7W8G - chains C and G of the 12 polymer chains in the assembly; structure by electron microscopy, 2.52 A resolution.

# Chain C
Protein: DNA replication licensing factor MCM3
Organism: Saccharomyces cerevisiae S288C
Notes: EC 3.6.4.12
Reference sequence: P24279 (MCM3_YEAST); residues 1-971 here = UniProt positions 1-971
Sequence (971 residues; numbered 1 to 971; the number before each row is that of its first residue):
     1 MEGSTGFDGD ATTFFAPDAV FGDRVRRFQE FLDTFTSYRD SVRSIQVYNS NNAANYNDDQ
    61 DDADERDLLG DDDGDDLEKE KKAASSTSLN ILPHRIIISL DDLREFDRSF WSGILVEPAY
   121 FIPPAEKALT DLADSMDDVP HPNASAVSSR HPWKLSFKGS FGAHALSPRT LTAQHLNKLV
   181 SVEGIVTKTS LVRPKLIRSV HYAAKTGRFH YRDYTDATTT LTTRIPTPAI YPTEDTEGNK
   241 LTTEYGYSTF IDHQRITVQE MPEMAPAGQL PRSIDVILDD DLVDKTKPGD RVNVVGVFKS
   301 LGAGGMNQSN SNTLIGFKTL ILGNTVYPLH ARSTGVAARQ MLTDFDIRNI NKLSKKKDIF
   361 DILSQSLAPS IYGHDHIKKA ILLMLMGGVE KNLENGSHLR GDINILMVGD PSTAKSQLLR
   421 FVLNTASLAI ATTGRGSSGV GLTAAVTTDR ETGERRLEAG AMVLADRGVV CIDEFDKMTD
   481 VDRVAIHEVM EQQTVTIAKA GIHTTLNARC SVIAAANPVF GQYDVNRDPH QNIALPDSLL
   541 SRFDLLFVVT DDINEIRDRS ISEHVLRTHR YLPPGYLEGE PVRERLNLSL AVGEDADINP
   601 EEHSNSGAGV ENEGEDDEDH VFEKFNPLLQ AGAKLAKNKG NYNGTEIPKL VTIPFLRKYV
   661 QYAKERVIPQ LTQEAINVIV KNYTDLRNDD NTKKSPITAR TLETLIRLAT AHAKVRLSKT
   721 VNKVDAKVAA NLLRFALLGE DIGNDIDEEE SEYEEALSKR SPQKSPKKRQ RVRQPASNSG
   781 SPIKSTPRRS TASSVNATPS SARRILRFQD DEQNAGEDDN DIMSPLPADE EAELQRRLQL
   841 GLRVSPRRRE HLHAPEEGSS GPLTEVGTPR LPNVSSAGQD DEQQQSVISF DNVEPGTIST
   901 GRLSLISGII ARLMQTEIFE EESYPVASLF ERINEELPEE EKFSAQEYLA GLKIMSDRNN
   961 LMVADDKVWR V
Unresolved in the structure: 1-16, 60-88, 141-149, 312, 594-639, 739-971
Ion coordination: Mg2+: S416 (together with ADP)
Small-molecule neighbours:
  - ADP (adenosine-5'-diphosphate): S370, I371, Y372, H374, P411, S412, T413, A414, K415, S416, Q417, V565
  - ATP-gamma-S (AGS; phosphothiophosphoric acid-adenylate ester): L399, E491, Q492, S538, S541, R542, A699, R700, E703
UniProt features mapped onto this chain:
  - motif: S541 to D544 (Arginine finger)
  - binding site (ATP): G409 to S416
  - modified residue: S761 (Phosphoserine), S777 (Phosphoserine), S781 (Phosphoserine), T868 (Phosphothreonine)
  - mutagenesis: K415 (K415A: No effect on MCM2-7 complex helicase activity. Loss of MCM2-7 complex helicase activity; when associated with MCM5 A-422. Reduces MCM2-7 complex helicase activity ...)

# Chain G
Protein: DNA replication licensing factor MCM7
Organism: Saccharomyces cerevisiae S288C
Notes: EC 3.6.4.12
Reference sequence: P38132 (MCM7_YEAST); numbering as in UniProt (aligned over 1-845)
Sequence (845 residues; numbered 1 to 845; the number before each row is that of its first residue):
     1 MSAALPSIQL PVDYNNLFNE ITDFLVTFKQ DTLSSDATRN ENEDENLDAE NIEQHLLEKG
    61 PKYMAMLQKV ANRELNSVII DLDDILQYQN EKFLQGTQAD DLVSAIQQNA NHFTELFCRA
   121 IDNNMPLPTK EIDYKDDVLD VILNQRRLRN ERMLSDRTNE IRSENLMDTT MDPPSSMNDA
   181 LREVVEDETE LFPPNLTRRY FLYFKPLSQN CARRYRKKAI SSKPLSVRQI KGDFLGQLIT
   241 VRGIITRVSD VKPAVEVIAY TCDQCGYEVF QEVNSRTFTP LSECTSEECS QNQTKGQLFM
   301 STRASKFSAF QECKIQELSQ QVPVGHIPRS LNIHVNGTLV RSLSPGDIVD VTGIFLPAPY
   361 TGFKALKAGL LTETYLEAQF VRQHKKKFAS FSLTSDVEER VMELITSGDV YNRLAKSIAP
   421 EIYGNLDVKK ALLLLLVGGV DKRVGDGMKI RGDINVCLMG DPGVAKSQLL KAICKISPRG
   481 VYTTGKGSSG VGLTAAVMKD PVTDEMILEG GALVLADNGI CCIDEFDKMD ESDRTAIHEV
   541 MEQQTISISK AGINTTLNAR TSILAAANPL YGRYNPRLSP LDNINLPAAL LSRFDILFLM
   601 LDIPSRDDDE KLAEHVTYVH MHNKQPDLDF TPVEPSKMRE YIAYAKTKRP VMSEAVNDYV
   661 VQAYIRLRQD SKREMDSKFS FGQATPRTLL GIIRLSQALA KLRLADMVDI DDVEEALRLV
   721 RVSKESLYQE TNKSKEDESP TTKIFTIIKK MLQETGKNTL SYENIVKTVR LRGFTMLQLS
   781 NCIQEYSYLN VWHLINEGNT LKFVDDGTMD TDQEDSLVST PKLAPQTTAS ANVSAQDSDI
   841 DLQDA
Unresolved in the structure: 1, 32-58, 170-172, 731-845
Disulfides: C474-C522
Ion coordination: Zn2+: C262, C265, C284, C289; Mg2+: S467 (together with ATP-gamma-S)
Small-molecule neighbours:
  - ATP-gamma-S (AGS; phosphothiophosphoric acid-adenylate ester), molecule 1: E421, I422, Y423, N425, D461, P462, G463, V464, A465, K466, S467, Q468, E525, N568, L612, V616
  - ATP-gamma-S (AGS), molecule 2: I450, E542, A589, R593, P686, R687, L690
UniProt features mapped onto this chain:
  - motif: S592 to D595 (Arginine finger)
  - binding site (ATP): Y423, G463, A465, K466, S467, N568, R593, R687
  - modified residue: T811 (Phosphothreonine), S819 (Phosphoserine), S838 (Phosphoserine)
  - mutagenesis: K466 (K466A: Loss of MCM2-7 complex helicase activity)

# Chain C / chain G interface
Contacting residue pairs - 149 pairs, chain C then chain G:
  Y56(C) - I220(G)
  D59(C) - K218(G)  hydrogen bond (backbone-side chain)
  R193(C) - Y360(G)
  R193(C) - T361(G)
  R193(C) - T372(G)
  R193(C) - E373(G)  salt bridge
  P194(C) - L235(G)  hydrophobic
  P194(C) - L370(G)
  P194(C) - L371(G)
  P194(C) - T372(G)  hydrogen bond (backbone-backbone)
  P194(C) - T374(G)
  K195(C) - G369(G)
  K195(C) - L370(G)
  K195(C) - L371(G)
  L196(C) - L370(G)  hydrogen bond (backbone-backbone)
  R198(C) - I8(G)
  Y202(C) - Y14(G)
  Y202(C) - H112(G)
  R208(C) - S7(G)
  F209(C) - S7(G)
  F209(C) - I8(G)  hydrogen bond (backbone-backbone)
  F209(C) - L10(G)  hydrophobic
  F209(C) - V12(G)  hydrophobic
  F209(C) - Y14(G)  hydrophobic
  H210(C) - L5(G)  hydrogen bond (side chain-backbone)
  H210(C) - P6(G)
  H210(C) - S7(G)
  Y211(C) - L5(G)
  Y211(C) - P6(G)  hydrogen bond (backbone-backbone)
  Y211(C) - S7(G)
  Y211(C) - I8(G)  hydrophobic
  R212(C) - A4(G)  hydrogen bond (side chain-backbone)
  R212(C) - L5(G)
  Y214(C) - L370(G)  hydrophobic
  D216(C) - A368(G)
  D216(C) - G369(G)
  T218(C) - A368(G)
  P232(C) - L5(G)  hydrophobic
  E234(C) - L5(G)
  D235(C) - L5(G)
  T236(C) - S2(G)
  E244(C) - Y14(G)  hydrogen bond
  E244(C) - N109(G)  hydrogen bond
  E244(C) - H112(G)  salt bridge
  Y245(C) - Q108(G)
  Y245(C) - N109(G)
  Y245(C) - G236(G)
  Y245(C) - L356(G)  hydrophobic
  Y245(C) - P357(G)
  G246(C) - Q108(G)
  G246(C) - L235(G)  hydrogen bond (backbone-backbone)
  G246(C) - G236(G)
  Y247(C) - L10(G)  hydrophobic
  Y247(C) - V12(G)
  Y247(C) - Y14(G)
  Y247(C) - N109(G)
  F250(C) - G232(G)
  F250(C) - L235(G)  hydrophobic
  F250(C) - P357(G)  hydrophobic
  D252(C) - K231(G)
  D252(C) - G232(G)  hydrogen bond (side chain-backbone)
  H253(C) - A368(G)
  H253(C) - L371(G)
  R255(C) - L366(G)  hydrogen bond (side chain-backbone)
  D284(C) - R329(G)  salt bridge
  K287(C) - G325(G)
  K287(C) - H326(G)
  K318(C) - A365(G)
  K391(C) - H620(G)  hydrogen bond
  N392(C) - N623(G)
  L393(C) - E421(G)
  L393(C) - N623(G)
  N395(C) - P420(G)
  N395(C) - E421(G)  hydrogen bond
  N395(C) - K475(G)
  N395(C) - Q625(G)
  G396(C) - K475(G)
  S397(C) - E421(G)  hydrogen bond
  S397(C) - Q468(G)  hydrogen bond
  H398(C) - Q468(G)  hydrogen bond (backbone-side chain)
  L399(C) - H620(G)
  E451(C) - F363(G)
  E451(C) - L366(G)
  E454(C) - R247(G)  salt bridge
  E454(C) - K314(G)  salt bridge
  R455(C) - M498(G)
  A459(C) - I327(G)  hydrophobic
  D466(C) - V324(G)
  D466(C) - G325(G)
  R467(C) - V324(G)
  V484(C) - K486(G)
  V484(C) - K528(G)
  H487(C) - E525(G)
  E488(C) - Y482(G)
  E488(C) - T484(G)  hydrogen bond
  Q492(C) - S467(G)
  Q492(C) - Q468(G)  hydrogen bond
  Q492(C) - K471(G)
  T496(C) - Y482(G)
  A498(C) - G487(G)
  A498(C) - S488(G)
  A498(C) - S489(G)
  A498(C) - G492(G)
  K499(C) - G492(G)
  A500(C) - V491(G)  hydrophobic
  A500(C) - M498(G)
  G501(C) - E509(G)
  H503(C) - V481(G)
  H503(C) - Y482(G)
  H503(C) - L515(G)
  T504(C) - Q316(G)
  T505(C) - S319(G)
  L506(C) - P328(G)
  N507(C) - S319(G)  hydrogen bond (side chain-backbone)
  D537(C) - P462(G)
  D537(C) - R573(G)  salt bridge
  S538(C) - N568(G)  hydrogen bond
  S541(C) - P462(G)
  R542(C) - E525(G)  salt bridge
  L671(C) - M621(G)
  T672(C) - M621(G)
  I676(C) - T617(G)
  I676(C) - M621(G)  hydrophobic
  I679(C) - T617(G)
  V680(C) - A613(G)  hydrophobic
  Y683(C) - D609(G)
  Y683(C) - L612(G)
  Y683(C) - A613(G)  hydrophobic
  T684(C) - E610(G)
  D685(C) - R606(G)  salt bridge
  R687(C) - D602(G)  salt bridge
  R687(C) - I603(G)
  R687(C) - P604(G)
  R687(C) - D609(G)  salt bridge
  N688(C) - P604(G)
  N688(C) - S605(G)
  N688(C) - R606(G)  hydrogen bond
  P696(C) - R573(G)
  T698(C) - P462(G)
  T698(C) - R573(G)
  A699(C) - G463(G)
  R700(C) - P462(G)
  R700(C) - G463(G)
  L702(C) - A613(G)  hydrophobic
  L702(C) - V616(G)  hydrophobic
  E703(C) - V616(G)
  E703(C) - H620(G)
  I706(C) - V616(G)  hydrophobic
  I706(C) - H620(G)
Other interface residues (no listed pair), chain C (96 interface residues in all): D58, L191, V200, L241, T242, E394, R450, L457, V463, L464, V481, T494, R509, Q670, Q673, I697
Other interface residues (no listed pair), chain G (90 interface residues in all): N111, D233, V322, K367, A496, G572, E614, V619, K624

# Summary
96 residues of chain C and 90 residues of chain G are in contact; the contacts include 22 hydrogen bonds and
10 salt bridges. Among the polar pairs are R193(C)-E373(G), E244(C)-H112(G) and D284(C)-R329(G). One
ATP-gamma-S molecule is bound between chain C and chain G.
Here chain C is DNA replication licensing factor MCM3 and chain G is DNA replication licensing factor MCM7,
both from Saccharomyces cerevisiae S288C. Entry 7W8G (Cryo-EM structure of MCM double hexamer) was determined
by electron microscopy (same publication as 7V3U and 7V3V).
